Entry 3LCZ (X-ray diffraction, 2.06 A resolution); this record covers chains B and C of the 4 polymer chains in the assembly.

[Chain B (and C)]
Molecule: Inhibitor of TRAP, regulated by T-BOX (Trp) sequence RtpA
Source organism: Bacillus licheniformis
Notes: chain C of this document is another copy of the same molecule, construct and numbering; everything in this record applies to it too
UniProtKB: Q65NU7 (Q65NU7_BACLD); residues 1-53 here = UniProt positions 1-53
Sequence (53 residues; each row starts with the number of its first residue):
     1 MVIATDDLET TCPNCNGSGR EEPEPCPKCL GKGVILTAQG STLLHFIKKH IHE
Differences from the reference sequence: variant Leu-30 (Ser in Q65NU7), Ile-51 (Leu in Q65NU7), His-52 (Asn in Q65NU7)
Metal / ion sites: Zn2+: Cys-12, Cys-15, Cys-26, Cys-29

[Interface between chain B and chain C]
Contacting residue pairs (29):
  Met-1(B) with Ala-38(C); Gln-39(C); Thr-42(C), hydrogen bond
  Val-2(B) with Val-2(C), hydrophobic; Gln-39(C), hydrogen bond (backbone-side chain)
  Ile-3(B) with Ile-3(C), hydrophobic; Gln-39(C), hydrogen bond (backbone-side chain); Thr-42(C)
  Ala-4(B) with Thr-42(C)
  Thr-5(B) with Thr-42(C)
  Leu-8(B) with Phe-46(C)
  Glu-9(B) with Phe-46(C); Lys-49(C), salt bridge; His-50(C), salt bridge
  Lys-32(B) with Lys-49(C), hydrogen bond (side chain-backbone); His-50(C); His-52(C)
  Val-34(B) with His-50(C)
  Leu-36(B) with Phe-46(C), hydrophobic; His-50(C)
  Gly-40(B) with Phe-46(C)
  Leu-44(B) with Ile-47(C), hydrophobic; His-50(C); Ile-51(C), hydrophobic
  Ile-47(B) with Ile-47(C), hydrophobic
  Lys-48(B) with Ile-51(C); His-52(C)
  Glu-53(B) with Ile-51(C); Glu-53(C)
Other interface residues (no listed pair), chain B (16 interface residues in all): Leu-43
Other interface residues (no listed pair), chain C (13 interface residues in all): Leu-43

[Overview]
Chain B and chain C form an interface of 16 and 13 residues respectively; the contacts include 4 hydrogen
bonds and 2 salt bridges. Among the polar pairs are Glu-9(B)/Lys-49(C), Glu-9(B)/His-50(C) and
Met-1(B)/Thr-42(C). Cys-12(B), Cys-15(B), Cys-26(B) and Cys-29(B) coordinate Zn2+.
Chain B and chain C are both Inhibitor of TRAP, regulated by T-BOX (Trp) sequence RtpA (Bacillus
licheniformis); the structure, B.licheniformis Anti-TRAP can assemble into two types of dodecameric particles
with the same symmetry but inverted ..., was determined by X-ray diffraction together with 3LD0 from the same
study.
